8V50 - chains D and E of the 5 polymer chains in the assembly; structure by X-ray diffraction, 2.65 A resolution.

[Chain D]
Name: D1 TCR alpha chain
Source organism: Homo sapiens
Amino-acid sequence (197 residues; numbered 2 to 214; 16 numbers in that range are skipped by the numbering (no residue carries them; nothing is unmodelled there); the number before each row is that of its first residue):
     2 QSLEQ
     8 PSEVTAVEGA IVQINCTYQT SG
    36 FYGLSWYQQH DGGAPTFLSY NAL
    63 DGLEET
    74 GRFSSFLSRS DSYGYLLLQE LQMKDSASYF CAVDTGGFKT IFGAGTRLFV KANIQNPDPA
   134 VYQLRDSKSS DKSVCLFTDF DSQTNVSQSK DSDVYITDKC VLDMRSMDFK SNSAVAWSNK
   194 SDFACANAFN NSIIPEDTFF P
Disulfide bonds: Cys23-Cys104

[Chain E]
Name: D1 TCR beta chain
Source organism: Homo sapiens
Amino-acid sequence (242 residues; numbered 3 to 256; 12 numbers in that range are skipped by the numbering (no residue carries them; nothing is unmodelled there); the number before each row is that of its first residue):
     3 GVSQSPRYKV AKRGQDVALR CDPISGH
    37 VSLFWYQQAL GQGPEFLTYF QN
    63 EAQLDKSGLP SDRFFAERP
    83 EGSVSTLKIQ RTQQEDSAVY LCASSPTGGQ ETQYFGPGTR LLVLEDLKNV FPPEVAVFEP
   143 SEAEISHTQK ATLVCLATGF YPDHVELSWW VNGKEVHSGV CTDPQPLKEQ PALNDSRYAL
   203 SSRLRVSATF WQNPRNHFRC QVQFYGLSEN DEWTQDRAKP VTQIVSAEAW GRAD
Disulfide bonds: Cys23-Cys104, Cys157-Cys222

[How chain D and chain E interact]
Inter-chain disulfides: Cys173(D)-Cys183(E)
Residue-residue contacts (96; chain D residue first):
  Tyr37(D) - Gln112(E)
  Tyr42(D) - Gln115(E)  hydrogen bond (side chain-backbone)
  Tyr42(D) - Phe117(E)  hydrophobic
  Gln44(D) - Gln44(E)  hydrogen bond
  Asp46(D) - Gln187(E)
  Gly48(D) - Pro119(E)
  Ala49(D) - Phe117(E)
  Ala49(D) - Gly118(E)
  Ala49(D) - Pro119(E)  hydrophobic
  Pro50(D) - Leu103(E)
  Pro50(D) - Phe117(E)
  Phe52(D) - Thr114(E)
  Tyr55(D) - Gln112(E)  hydrogen bond (side chain-backbone)
  Phe103(D) - Gln44(E)
  Phe103(D) - Gln48(E)
  Phe103(D) - Gly49(E)
  Asp107(D) - Gln112(E)
  Thr108(D) - Gln112(E)
  Gly109(D) - Gln112(E)  hydrogen bond (backbone-side chain)
  Gly110(D) - Gly111(E)
  Gly110(D) - Gln112(E)  hydrogen bond (backbone-side chain)
  Phe111(D) - Phe40(E)
  Phe111(D) - Phe52(E)  hydrophobic
  Phe111(D) - Tyr55(E)  hydrophobic
  Phe111(D) - Asp67(E)
  Phe111(D) - Gln112(E)
  Lys112(D) - Phe52(E)
  Lys112(D) - Ser69(E)  hydrogen bond
  Thr113(D) - Tyr42(E)
  Thr113(D) - Gln115(E)  hydrogen bond
  Phe115(D) - Tyr42(E)
  Phe115(D) - Pro50(E)
  Phe115(D) - Phe117(E)  hydrophobic
  Gly116(D) - Gly49(E)  hydrogen bond (backbone-backbone)
  Ala117(D) - Gly47(E)
  Ala117(D) - Gln48(E)
  Asp131(D) - His149(E)  salt bridge
  Tyr135(D) - Ser143(E)
  Tyr135(D) - Ala145(E)
  Tyr135(D) - Glu146(E)
  Tyr135(D) - His149(E)
  Tyr135(D) - Thr150(E)
  Gln136(D) - Ser143(E)  hydrogen bond (backbone-side chain)
  Leu137(D) - Phe140(E)  hydrophobic
  Leu137(D) - Glu141(E)
  Leu137(D) - Pro142(E)  hydrophobic
  Leu137(D) - Ser143(E)
  Leu137(D) - Thr154(E)
  Leu137(D) - Val156(E)  hydrophobic
  Arg138(D) - Phe140(E)
  Arg138(D) - Glu141(E)  hydrogen bond (backbone-backbone)
  Asp139(D) - Val139(E)
  Asp139(D) - Phe140(E)
  Asp144(D) - Ala138(E)
  Lys145(D) - Phe140(E)
  Lys145(D) - Thr160(E)
  Val147(D) - Phe140(E)  hydrophobic
  Val147(D) - Leu158(E)  hydrophobic
  Leu149(D) - Thr154(E)
  Thr151(D) - Arg207(E)
  Asp152(D) - Thr150(E)
  Asp152(D) - Arg207(E)  salt bridge
  Tyr168(D) - Glu191(E)
  Ile169(D) - Leu189(E)
  Thr170(D) - Asp185(E)
  Thr170(D) - Leu189(E)
  Thr170(D) - Ser203(E)
  Thr170(D) - Arg205(E)  hydrogen bond
  Asp171(D) - Asp185(E)
  Asp171(D) - Arg205(E)
  Cys173(D) - Cys183(E)  disulfide
  Cys173(D) - Arg205(E)
  Val174(D) - Cys183(E)  hydrogen bond (backbone-side chain)
  Leu175(D) - Gly181(E)
  Leu175(D) - Val182(E)
  Leu175(D) - Cys183(E)  hydrophobic
  Leu175(D) - Arg207(E)
  Asp176(D) - Ser180(E)  hydrogen bond (backbone-side chain)
  Asp176(D) - Gly181(E)  hydrogen bond (backbone-backbone)
  Met177(D) - Lys152(E)
  Met177(D) - Ser180(E)
  Met177(D) - Arg207(E)
  Met177(D) - Val208(E)
  Met177(D) - Ser209(E)
  Arg178(D) - Ser180(E)  hydrogen bond (backbone-side chain)
  Met180(D) - Ser209(E)
  Phe182(D) - Lys152(E)
  Phe182(D) - Arg207(E)
  Ser184(D) - Arg207(E)  hydrogen bond
  Ser186(D) - Arg205(E)  hydrogen bond
  Val188(D) - Val156(E)  hydrophobic
  Val188(D) - Ser203(E)
  Val188(D) - Arg205(E)
  Trp190(D) - Leu158(E)
  Trp190(D) - Leu189(E)  hydrophobic
  Trp190(D) - Ala201(E)  hydrophobic
Also at the interface, not in a pair above, chain D (54 interface residues in all): Gly47, Ser140, Ser146, Ala187, Thr211, Phe213
Also at the interface, not in a pair above, chain E (52 interface residues in all): Gly70, Glu113, Thr184, Pro186

[Summary]
54 residues of chain D and 52 residues of chain E are in contact; the contacts include 1 disulfide bond, 17
hydrogen bonds and 2 salt bridges. Polar contacts include Asp131(D)-His149(E), Asp152(D)-Arg207(E) and
Tyr42(D)-Gln115(E).
Here chain D is D1 TCR alpha chain and chain E is D1 TCR beta chain, both from Homo sapiens. Entry 8V50
(Crystal structure of a HLA-B*35:01-NP6 with D1 TCR) was determined by X-ray diffraction together with 8V4Z,
8V51 and 8EMF from the same study.
